5S63 - chains C and E of the 6 polymer chains in the assembly; structure by X-ray diffraction, 2.60 A resolution.

[Chain C]
Name: Tubulin alpha-1B chain
Organism: Bos taurus
Reference sequence: P81947 (TBA1B_BOVIN); residues 1-451 here = UniProt positions 1-451
Sequence (451 residues; numbered 1 to 451; the number before each row is that of its first residue):
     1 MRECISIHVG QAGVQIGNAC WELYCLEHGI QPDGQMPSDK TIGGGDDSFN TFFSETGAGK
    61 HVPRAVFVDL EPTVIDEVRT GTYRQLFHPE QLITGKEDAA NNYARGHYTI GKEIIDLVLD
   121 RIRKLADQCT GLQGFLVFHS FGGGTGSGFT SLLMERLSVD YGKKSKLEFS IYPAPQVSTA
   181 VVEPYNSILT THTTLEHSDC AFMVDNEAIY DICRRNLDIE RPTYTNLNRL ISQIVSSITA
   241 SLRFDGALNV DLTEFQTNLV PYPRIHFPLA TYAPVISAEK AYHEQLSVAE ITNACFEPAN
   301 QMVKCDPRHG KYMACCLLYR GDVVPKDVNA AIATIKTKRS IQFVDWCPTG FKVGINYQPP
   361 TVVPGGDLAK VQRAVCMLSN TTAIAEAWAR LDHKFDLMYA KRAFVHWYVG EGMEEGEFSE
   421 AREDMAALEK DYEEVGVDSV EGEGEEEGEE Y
Unresolved in the structure: 441-451
Metal / ion sites: Ca2+ site 1: Asp-39, Thr-41, Gly-44, Glu-55; Ca2+ site 2: Glu-284 (shared with 1 residue of chain B)
Residues lining bound ligands:
  - GTP (guanosine-5'-triphosphate): Gly-10, Gln-11, Ala-12, Gln-15, Ile-16, Asp-69, Asp-98, Ala-99, Ala-100, Asn-101, Ser-140, Gly-142, Gly-143, Gly-144, Thr-145, Gly-146, Ile-171, Pro-173, Val-177, Ser-178, Thr-179, Glu-183, Asn-206, Tyr-224, Leu-227, Asn-228, Ile-231
  - NV7 (1-[(furan-2-yl)methyl]-4-(methylsulfonyl)piperazine): Leu-248, Pro-325, Val-353, Ile-355

[Chain E]
Name: Stathmin-4
Organism: Rattus norvegicus
Reference sequence: P63043 (STMN4_RAT); residues 5-145 here correspond to UniProt positions 49-189 (UniProt number = residue number + 44)
Sequence (143 residues; numbered 3 to 145; the number before each row is that of its first residue):
     3 MADMEVIELN KCTSGQSFEV ILKPPSFDGV PEFNASLPRR RDPSLEEIQK KLEAAEERRK
    63 YQEAELLKHL AEKREHEREV IQKAIEENNN FIKMAKEKLA QKMESNKENR EAHLAAMLER
   123 LQEKDKHAEE VRKNKELKEE ASR
Unresolved in the structure: 3-5, 29-43, 144-145
Sequence notes: initiating methionine (3); expression tag (4)
UniProt features mapped onto this chain:
  - modified residue: Ser-46 (Phosphoserine)

[Interface between chain C and chain E]
Contacting residue pairs (33):
  His-107(C) / Lys-104(E)
  His-107(C) / Met-105(E)
  Tyr-108(C) / Lys-104(E)
  Tyr-108(C) / Met-105(E)  hydrophobic
  Tyr-108(C) / Asn-108(E)
  Thr-109(C) / Arg-112(E)
  Lys-112(C) / Met-105(E)
  Glu-155(C) / Leu-101(E)
  Glu-155(C) / Lys-104(E)  salt bridge
  Arg-156(C) / Leu-101(E)
  Ser-158(C) / Phe-93(E)
  Ser-158(C) / Ile-94(E)
  Val-159(C) / Ile-94(E)
  Val-159(C) / Ala-97(E)  hydrophobic
  Val-159(C) / Lys-98(E)
  Gly-162(C) / Ile-94(E)
  Lys-163(C) / Asn-90(E)
  Lys-163(C) / Phe-93(E)
  Thr-193(C) / Lys-104(E)
  Glu-196(C) / Phe-93(E)
  His-197(C) / Phe-93(E)
  His-197(C) / Ala-97(E)
  Val-409(C) / His-115(E)  hydrogen bond (backbone-side chain)
  Gly-410(C) / Arg-112(E)
  Gly-410(C) / His-115(E)
  Glu-411(C) / Asn-108(E)  hydrogen bond (backbone-side chain)
  Glu-411(C) / Arg-112(E)  salt bridge
  Gly-412(C) / Asn-108(E)  hydrogen bond (backbone-side chain)
  Gly-412(C) / Asn-111(E)  hydrogen bond (backbone-side chain)
  Gly-412(C) / Arg-112(E)
  Met-413(C) / Asn-108(E)
  Glu-414(C) / Ser-107(E)  hydrogen bond
  Glu-414(C) / Asn-111(E)  hydrogen bond
Interface residues without a listed pair, chain C (21 interface residues in all): Leu-152, Glu-417
Interface residues without a listed pair, chain E (14 interface residues in all): Lys-100

[Summary]
Chain C and chain E form an interface of 21 and 14 residues respectively; the contacts include 6 hydrogen
bonds and 2 salt bridges. Polar pairs include Glu-155(C)/Lys-104(E), Glu-411(C)/Arg-112(E) and
Val-409(C)/His-115(E). Bound to chain C: compound NV7 and GTP.
Here chain C is Tubulin alpha-1B chain (Bos taurus) and chain E is Stathmin-4 (Rattus norvegicus). Entry 5S63
(Tubulin-Z2241115980-complex) was determined by X-ray diffraction together with 5S4L, 5S4M, 5S4N, 5S4O, 5S4P,
5S4Q and 52 further entries from the same study.
